1HTE - chains B and C of the 3 polymer chains in the assembly; structure by X-ray diffraction, 2.80 A resolution.

[Chain B]
Protein: HIV-1 protease
Source organism: Human immunodeficiency virus 1
Reference sequence: P03366 (POL_HV1B1); residues 1-99 here correspond to UniProt positions 69-167 (UniProt number = residue number + 68)
Chain sequence (99 residues; each row starts with the number of its first residue):
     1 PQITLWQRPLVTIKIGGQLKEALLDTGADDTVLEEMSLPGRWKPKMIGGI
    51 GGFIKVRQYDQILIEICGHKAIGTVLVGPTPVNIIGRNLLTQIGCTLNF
Ligand contacts: gr123976 (G23; (2R,4S)-2-[(R)-benzylcarbamoyl-phenylacetyl-methyl]-5,5-dimethyl-thiazolidine-4-carboxylic acid): Arg-8, Leu-10, Leu-23, Asp-25, Ile-50, Thr-80, Pro-81, Val-82, Ile-84

[Chain C]
Protein: HIV-1 protease
Chain sequence (4 residues; each row starts with the number of its first residue):
   202 LQES

[Chain B / chain C interface]
Residue-residue contacts - 17 pairs, chain B then chain C:
  Gly-27(B) / Leu-202(C)
  Gly-27(B) / Gln-203(C)  hydrogen bond (backbone-backbone)
  Ala-28(B) / Gln-203(C)
  Asp-29(B) / Gln-203(C)  hydrogen bond (backbone-backbone)
  Asp-29(B) / Glu-204(C)
  Asp-29(B) / Ser-205(C)  hydrogen bond (side chain-backbone)
  Asp-30(B) / Gln-203(C)  hydrogen bond
  Asp-30(B) / Ser-205(C)
  Val-32(B) / Gln-203(C)
  Lys-45(B) / Ser-205(C)  hydrogen bond (side chain-backbone)
  Met-46(B) / Ser-205(C)
  Ile-47(B) / Gln-203(C)
  Ile-47(B) / Glu-204(C)
  Ile-47(B) / Ser-205(C)
  Gly-48(B) / Gln-203(C)
  Gly-48(B) / Glu-204(C)  hydrogen bond (backbone-backbone)
  Gly-49(B) / Leu-202(C)
Other interface residues (no listed pair), chain B (12 interface residues in all): Ile-50, Leu-76

[Overview]
Chain B and chain C form an interface of 12 and 4 residues respectively, with 6 hydrogen bonds. Among the
polar pairs are Asp-29(B)/Ser-205(C), Asp-30(B)/Gln-203(C) and Lys-45(B)/Ser-205(C). Chain B binds gr123976.
Chain B is HIV-1 protease (Human immunodeficiency virus 1) and chain C is HIV-1 protease; the structure, X-ray
crystallographic studies of a series of penicillin-derived asymmetric inhibitors of HIV-1 protease, was
determined by X-ray diffraction (same publication as 1HTF and 1HTG).
